Entry 6GMN (X-ray diffraction, 1.94 A resolution); this record covers chains A and B of the 3 polymer chains in the assembly.

# Chain A
Molecule: Elongin-B
From: Homo sapiens
UniProtKB: Q15370 (ELOB_HUMAN), isoform Q15370-2; numbering as in UniProt (aligned over 1-104)
Amino-acid sequence (104 residues; each row starts with the number of its first residue):
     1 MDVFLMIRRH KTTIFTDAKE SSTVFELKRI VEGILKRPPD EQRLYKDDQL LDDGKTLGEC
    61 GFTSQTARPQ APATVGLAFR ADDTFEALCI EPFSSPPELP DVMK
Unresolved in the structure: 104
Modified positions: Cys60 (S-(dimethylarsenic)cysteine; CAS)
Curated features (UniProtKB/Swiss-Prot):
  - modified residue: Met1 (N-acetylmethionine), Thr84 (Phosphothreonine)

# Chain B
Molecule: Elongin-C
From: Homo sapiens
UniProtKB: Q15369 (ELOC_HUMAN); residues 17-112 here = UniProt positions 17-112
Amino-acid sequence (97 residues; row label = number of the first residue in the row):
    16 MMYVKLISSD GHEFIVKREH ALTSGTIKAM LSGPGQFAEN ETNEVNFREI PSHVLSKVCM
    76 YFTYKVRYTN SSTEIPEFPI APEIALELLM AANFLDC
Unresolved in the structure: 16, 48-56
Sequence notes: initiating methionine (16)
Small-molecule neighbours: F4E (methyl 4H-furo[3,2-b]pyrrole-5-carboxylate): Glu64, Ile65, Pro66, Val69, Glu102, Met105, Ala106, Phe109
Reported in the primary citation:
  - binding site for F4E: Glu64, Ile65, Pro66, Glu102, Met105, Ala106, Phe109
  - conformationally variable residues (side-chain flip): Glu64

# How chain A and chain B interact
Contacting residue pairs (54):
  Phe4(A) with Thr78(B)
  Arg8(A) with His27(B)
  Lys11(A) with Asp25(B), hydrogen bond (side chain-backbone); Gly26(B); His27(B); Glu28(B), hydrogen bond (backbone-backbone)
  Thr12(A) with Glu28(B); Ile30(B)
  Thr13(A) with Glu28(B), hydrogen bond (backbone-backbone); Phe29(B); Ile30(B), hydrogen bond (backbone-backbone)
  Ile14(A) with Ile30(B)
  Phe15(A) with Tyr18(B); Phe29(B), hydrophobic; Ile30(B), hydrogen bond (backbone-backbone); Val31(B), hydrophobic; Ser71(B); Cys74(B), hydrophobic; Met75(B), hydrophobic
  Thr16(A) with Tyr18(B), hydrogen bond
  Asp17(A) with Lys32(B), salt bridge
  Ile34(A) with Tyr18(B), hydrophobic; Ile30(B), hydrophobic
  Leu35(A) with Ile30(B), hydrophobic
  Pro69(A) with Met75(B); Thr78(B); Tyr79(B), hydrophobic; Arg82(B)
  Gln70(A) with Met75(B); Tyr79(B); Tyr83(B); Pro91(B); Phe93(B); Pro94(B)
  Ala71(A) with Met75(B), hydrophobic
  Pro72(A) with Met75(B)
  Glu91(A) with His27(B)
  Pro92(A) with His27(B), hydrogen bond (backbone-side chain)
  Phe93(A) with His27(B); Phe29(B), hydrophobic; Ser67(B); Ser71(B)
  Ser94(A) with Asp25(B); Pro66(B); Ser67(B), hydrogen bond (backbone-side chain); His68(B), hydrogen bond
  Ser95(A) with His68(B)
  Pro96(A) with His68(B); Glu98(B); Ile99(B), hydrophobic
  Pro97(A) with Glu102(B)
  Leu99(A) with Pro97(B); Glu98(B)
  Met103(A) with Leu101(B), hydrophobic
Interface residues without a listed pair, chain A (26 interface residues in all): Met6, His10

# In short
The interface between chain A and chain B involves 26 residues on one side and 27 on the other; the contacts
include 9 hydrogen bonds and 1 salt bridge. Polar pairs include Asp17(A)-Lys32(B), Lys11(A)-Asp25(B) and
Thr16(A)-Tyr18(B). From the paper: a binding site for F4E at Glu64(B), Ile65(B) and Pro66(B) among others;
conformational variability at Glu64(B).
Chain A is Elongin-B and chain B is Elongin-C, both from Homo sapiens; the structure, pVHL:EloB:EloC in
complex with methyl 4H-furo[3,2-b]pyrrole-5-carboxylate, was determined by X-ray diffraction together with
6GMQ, 6GMR and 6GMX from the same study.
